8YTJ - chains B and D of the 4 polymer chains in the assembly; structure by electron microscopy, 3.07 A resolution.

[Chain B]
Protein: Capsid protein VP2
Organism: Enterovirus A71
Reference sequence: A0A075QAW4 (A0A075QAW4_HE71); residues 1-254 here correspond to UniProt positions 70-323 (UniProt number = residue number + 69)
Amino-acid sequence (254 residues; numbered 1 to 254; the number before each row is that of its first residue):
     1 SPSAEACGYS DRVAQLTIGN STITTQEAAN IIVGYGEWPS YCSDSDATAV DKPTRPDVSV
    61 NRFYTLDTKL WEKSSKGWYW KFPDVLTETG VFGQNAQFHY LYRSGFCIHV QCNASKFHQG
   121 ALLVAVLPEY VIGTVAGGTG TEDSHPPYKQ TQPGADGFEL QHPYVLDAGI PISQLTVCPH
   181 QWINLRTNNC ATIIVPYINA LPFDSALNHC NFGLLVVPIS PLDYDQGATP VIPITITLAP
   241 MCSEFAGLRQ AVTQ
Not modelled in the structure: 1-9

[Chain D]
Protein: Capsid protein VP4
Organism: Enterovirus A71
Reference sequence: A0A075QAW4 (A0A075QAW4_HE71); numbering as in UniProt (aligned over 1-69)
Amino-acid sequence (69 residues; row label = number of the first residue in the row):
     1 MGSQVSTQRS GSHENSNSAT EGSTINYTTI NYYKDSYAAT AGKQSLKQDP DKFANPVKDI
    61 FTEMAAPLK
Not modelled in the structure: 1-13, 21-23

[How chain B and chain D interact]
Contacting residue pairs - 12 pairs, chain B then chain D:
  Ser10(B) - Lys69(D)
  Asp11(B) - Asp59(D)
  Ala28(B) - Leu68(D)
  Asn30(B) - Asp59(D)  hydrogen bond (side chain-backbone)
  Ile31(B) - Val57(D)
  Ile31(B) - Lys58(D)  hydrogen bond (backbone-backbone)
  Ile32(B) - Pro56(D)  hydrophobic
  Ile32(B) - Val57(D)  hydrophobic
  Val33(B) - Pro56(D)  hydrogen bond (backbone-backbone)
  Tyr35(B) - Lys52(D)
  Tyr35(B) - Phe53(D)  hydrophobic
  Trp38(B) - Lys58(D)
Also at the interface, not in a pair above, chain B (13 interface residues in all): Arg12, Ala29, Gly36, Thr187
Also at the interface, not in a pair above, chain D (9 interface residues in all): Pro67

[In short]
Chain B and chain D form an interface of 13 and 9 residues respectively, with 3 hydrogen bonds. Polar pairs
include Asn30(B)-Asp59(D), Ile31(B)-Lys58(D) and Val33(B)-Pro56(D).
Here chain B is Capsid protein VP2 and chain D is Capsid protein VP4, both from Enterovirus A71. Entry 8YTJ
(Cryo-EM structure of enterovirus A71 mature virion) was determined by electron microscopy (same publication
as 8X95, 8X96, 8X97, 8X98, 8X99, 8X9A, 8X9B and 8YTB).
